PDB entry 7BY0 | electron microscopy, 4.50 A resolution (low resolution: residue-level contacts below are approximate; hydrogen-bond / salt-bridge calls are withheld) | chains C and J of the 12 polymer chains in the assembly

[Chain C]
Molecule: Histone H2A type 1-B/E
Organism: Homo sapiens
Reference sequence: P04908 (H2A1B_HUMAN); residues 0-129 here correspond to UniProt positions 1-130 (UniProt number = residue number + 1)
Amino-acid sequence (130 residues; numbered 0 to 129; the number before each row is that of its first residue; numbering starts at 0):
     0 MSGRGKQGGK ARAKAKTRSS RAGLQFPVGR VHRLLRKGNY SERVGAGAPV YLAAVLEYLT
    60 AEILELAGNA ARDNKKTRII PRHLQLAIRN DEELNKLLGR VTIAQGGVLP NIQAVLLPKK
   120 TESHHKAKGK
Unresolved in the structure: 0-10, 119-129
UniProt features mapped onto this chain:
  - modified residue: Ser1 (N-acetylserine), Arg3 (Citrulline), Lys5 (N6-(2-hydroxyisobutyryl)lysine), Lys9 (N6-(2-hydroxyisobutyryl)lysine), Lys13 (N6-(beta-hydroxybutyryl)lysine), Lys36 (N6-(2-hydroxyisobutyryl)lysine), Lys74 (N6-(2-hydroxyisobutyryl)lysine), Lys75 (N6-(2-hydroxyisobutyryl)lysine), Lys95 (N6-(2-hydroxyisobutyryl)lysine), Gln104 (N5-methylglutamine), Lys118 (N6-(2-hydroxyisobutyryl)lysine), Lys119 (N6-crotonyllysine), Thr120 (Phosphothreonine), Lys125 (N6-crotonyllysine)
  - cross-link (Glycyl lysine isopeptide (Lys-Gly)): Lys13 (interchain with G-Cter in ubiquitin), Lys15 (interchain with G-Cter in ubiquitin), Lys119 (interchain with G-Cter in ubiquitin)

[Chain J]
Molecule: 145-nt DNA strand
Sequence (145 nucleotides; numbered 146 to 290; the number before each row is that of its first residue):
   146 ATCGATGTAT ATATCTGACA CGTGCCTGGA GACTAGGGAG TAATCCCCTT GGCGGTTAAA
   206 ACGCGGGGGA CAGCGCGTAC GTGCGTTTAA GCGGTGCTAG AGCTGTCTAC GACCAATTGA
   266 GCGGCCTCGG CACCGGGATT CTGAT
Unresolved in the structure: 146, 290

[Chain C / chain J interface]
Pairs across the interface (14):
  Arg11(C) with DA261(J); DT262(J)
  Thr16(C) with DA265(J)
  Arg29(C) with DG266(J)
  Glu41(C) with DA257(J)
  Arg42(C) with DG256(J); DA257(J)
  Val43(C) with DG256(J); DA257(J)
  Gly44(C) with DG256(J)
  Ala45(C) with DG256(J)
  Lys75(C) with DC276(J)
  Thr76(C) with DG275(J)
  Arg77(C) with DC276(J)
Other interface residues (no listed pair), chain C (12 interface residues in all): His31
Other interface residues (no listed pair), chain J (9 interface residues in all): DT263

[Overview]
Chain C and chain J form an interface of 12 and 9 residues respectively.
Here chain C is Histone H2A type 1-B/E (Homo sapiens) and chain J is a 145-nt DNA strand. Entry 7BY0 (The
cryo-EM structure of CENP-A nucleosome in complex with the phosphorylated CENP-C) was determined by electron
microscopy (same publication as 7BXT).
